Entry 8PH9 (electron microscopy, 3.00 A resolution); this record covers chains I and R of the 8 polymer chains in the assembly.

Chain I:
Protein: DNA-directed RNA polymerase subunit beta
Organism: Escherichia coli
Notes: EC 2.7.7.6
UniProt: P0A8V2 (RPOB_ECOLI); residue numbers follow UniProt; this construct covers 1-1342
Chain sequence (1342 residues; numbered 1 to 1342; the number before each row is that of its first residue):
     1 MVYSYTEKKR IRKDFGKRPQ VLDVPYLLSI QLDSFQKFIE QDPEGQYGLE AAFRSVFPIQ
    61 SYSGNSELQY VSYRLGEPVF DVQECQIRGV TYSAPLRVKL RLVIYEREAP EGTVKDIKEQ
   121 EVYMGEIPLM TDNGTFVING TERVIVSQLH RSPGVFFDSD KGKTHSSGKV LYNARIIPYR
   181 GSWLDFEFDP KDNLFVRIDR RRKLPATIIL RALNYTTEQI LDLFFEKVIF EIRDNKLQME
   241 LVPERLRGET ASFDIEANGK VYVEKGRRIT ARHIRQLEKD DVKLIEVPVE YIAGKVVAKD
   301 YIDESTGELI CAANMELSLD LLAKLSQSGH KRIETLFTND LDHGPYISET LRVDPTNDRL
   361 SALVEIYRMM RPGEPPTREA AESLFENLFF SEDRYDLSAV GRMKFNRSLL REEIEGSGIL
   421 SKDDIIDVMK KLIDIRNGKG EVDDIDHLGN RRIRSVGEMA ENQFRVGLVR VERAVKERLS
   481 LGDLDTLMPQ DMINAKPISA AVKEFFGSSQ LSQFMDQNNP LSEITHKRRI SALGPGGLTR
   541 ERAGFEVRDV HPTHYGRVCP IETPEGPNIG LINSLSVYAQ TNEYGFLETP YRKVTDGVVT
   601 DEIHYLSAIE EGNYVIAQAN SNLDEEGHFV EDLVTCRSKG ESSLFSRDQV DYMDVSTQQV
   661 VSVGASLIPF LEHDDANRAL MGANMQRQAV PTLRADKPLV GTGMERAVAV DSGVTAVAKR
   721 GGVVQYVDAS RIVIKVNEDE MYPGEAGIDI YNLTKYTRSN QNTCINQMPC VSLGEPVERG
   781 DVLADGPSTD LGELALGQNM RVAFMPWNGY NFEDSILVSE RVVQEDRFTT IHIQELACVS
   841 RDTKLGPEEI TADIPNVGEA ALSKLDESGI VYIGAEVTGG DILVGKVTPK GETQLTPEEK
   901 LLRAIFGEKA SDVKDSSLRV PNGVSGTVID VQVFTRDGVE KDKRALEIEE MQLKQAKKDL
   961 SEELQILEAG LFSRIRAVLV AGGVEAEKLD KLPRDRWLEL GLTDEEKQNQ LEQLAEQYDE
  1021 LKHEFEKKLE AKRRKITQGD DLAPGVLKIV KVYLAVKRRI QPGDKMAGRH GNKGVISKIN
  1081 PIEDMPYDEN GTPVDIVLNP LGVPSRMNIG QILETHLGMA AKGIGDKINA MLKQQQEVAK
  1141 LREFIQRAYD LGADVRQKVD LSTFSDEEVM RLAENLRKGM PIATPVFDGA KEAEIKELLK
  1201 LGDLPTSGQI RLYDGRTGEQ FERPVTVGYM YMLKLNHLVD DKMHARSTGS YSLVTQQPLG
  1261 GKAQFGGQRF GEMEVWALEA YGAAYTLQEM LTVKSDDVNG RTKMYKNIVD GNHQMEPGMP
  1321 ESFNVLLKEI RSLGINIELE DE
Disordered / not traced: 894-910
Curated features (UniProtKB/Swiss-Prot):
  - modified residue (N6-acetyllysine): Lys1022, Lys1200
  - mutagenesis: Ile561 (I561S: Resistant to antibiotics salinamide A and B), Ile569 (I569S: Resistant to antibiotics salinamide A and B), Ala665 (A665E: Resistant to antibiotics salinamide A and B), Asp675 (D675A/G: Resistant to antibiotics salinamide A and B), Asn677 (N677H/K: Resistant to antibiotics salinamide A and B), Leu680 (L680M: Resistant to antibiotics salinamide A and B), Glu813 (E813K: Disrupts the enzyme's active center)
What the authors report for this chain:
  - binding site for non-template DNA: Trp183, Asp199, Arg200, Arg201, Arg371, Arg394, Arg470, Arg473
  - binding site for template DNA: Arg542

Chain R:
Molecule: 17-nt RNA strand
Sequence (17 nucleotides; row label = number of the first residue in the row):
     1 UCUAUAUGUC AGCGUGU
Disordered / not traced: 1-2
Ion coordination: Mg2+: U17 (shared with 3 residues of chain J)

Interface between chain I and chain R:
Pairs across the interface (18; chain I residue first):
  Arg540(I) with C13(R), salt bridge to the phosphate; G14(R), salt bridge to the phosphate
  Asn568(I) with G14(R), hydrogen bond to the phosphate
  Ile572(I) with G14(R), phosphate contact
  His1237(I) with U15(R), sugar contact
  Thr1248(I) with U3(R), base contact
  Gly1249(I) with U5(R), phosphate contact
  Ser1250(I) with U5(R), phosphate contact; A6(R), phosphate contact
  Tyr1251(I) with U5(R), phosphate contact
  Ser1252(I) with U9(R), hydrogen bond to the phosphate
  Leu1253(I) with U9(R), hydrogen bond to the phosphate
  Leu1259(I) with U9(R), phosphate contact
  Val1298(I) with A4(R), phosphate contact
  Arg1301(I) with A4(R), salt bridge to the phosphate
  Thr1302(I) with U3(R), sugar contact; A4(R), hydrogen bond to the phosphate
  Tyr1305(I) with U3(R), hydrogen bond to the base
Also at the interface, not in a pair above, chain I (20 interface residues in all): Gln510, Glu565, Gln688, Lys1065, Lys1073
Also at the interface, not in a pair above, chain R (11 interface residues in all): G8, G16, U17

In short:
The interface between chain I and chain R involves 20 residues on one side and 11 on the other, with 5
hydrogen bonds and 3 salt bridges. Among the polar pairs are Tyr1305(I)-U3(R), Asn568(I)-G14(R) and
Ser1252(I)-U9(R). The paper reports a binding site for non-template DNA at Trp183(I), Asp199(I) and Arg200(I)
among others; a binding site for template DNA at Arg542(I).
Here chain I is DNA-directed RNA polymerase subunit beta (Escherichia coli) and chain R is a 17-nt RNA strand.
Entry 8PH9 (E. coli RNA polymerase paused at ops site (non-complementary scaffold)) was determined by electron
microscopy together with 8PEN, 8PFG, 8PFJ, 8PHK, 8PIB, 8PID, 8PIL and 8PIM from the same study.
